3QZ5 - chains A and B; structure by X-ray diffraction, 2.50 A resolution.

Chain A:
Molecule: Co-type Nitrile Hydratase alpha subunit
Source organism: Pseudomonas putida
Amino-acid sequence (211 residues; numbered 1 to 211; the number before each row is that of its first residue):
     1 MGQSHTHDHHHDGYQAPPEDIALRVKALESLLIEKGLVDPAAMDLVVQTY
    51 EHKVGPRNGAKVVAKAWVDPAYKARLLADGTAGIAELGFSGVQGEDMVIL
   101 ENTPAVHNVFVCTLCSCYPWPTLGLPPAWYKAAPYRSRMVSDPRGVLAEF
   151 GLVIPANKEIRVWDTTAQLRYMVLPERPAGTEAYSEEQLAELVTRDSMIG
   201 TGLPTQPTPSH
Not modelled in the structure: 1-6, 208-211
Modified / non-standard residues: Cys-115 (3-sulfinoalanine; CSD); Cys-117 (3-sulfinoalanine; CSD)
Metal / ion sites: Co3+: Cys-112, Cys-115, Ser-116, Cys-117

Chain B:
Molecule: Co-type Nitrile Hydratase beta subunit
Source organism: Pseudomonas putida
Amino-acid sequence (219 residues; numbered 1 to 219; the number before each row is that of its first residue):
     1 MNGIHDTGGAHGYGPVYREPNEPVFRYDWEKTVMSLLPALLANGNFNLDE
    51 FRHSIERMGPAHYLEGTYYEHWLHVFENLLVEKGVLTATEVATGKAASGK
   101 TATPVLTPAIVDGLLSTGASAAREEGARARFAVGDKVRVLNKNPVGHTRM
   151 PRYTRGKVGTVVIDHGVFVTPDTAAHGKGEHPQHVYTVSFTSVELWGQDA
   201 SSPKDTIRVDLWDDYLEPA

How chain A and chain B interact:
Pairs across the interface (180):
  His-9(A) with Tyr-17(B)
  His-10(A) with Leu-64(B)
  His-11(A) with Tyr-13(B), hydrogen bond (side chain-backbone); Leu-64(B)
  Asp-12(A) with Tyr-17(B)
  Tyr-14(A) with Tyr-17(B); Arg-18(B); Glu-19(B); Glu-22(B), hydrogen bond; Arg-26(B)
  Gln-15(A) with Leu-64(B); Glu-65(B), hydrogen bond (side chain-backbone); Gly-66(B), hydrogen bond (side chain-backbone); Thr-67(B)
  Pro-17(A) with Tyr-27(B); Trp-29(B), hydrophobic; Glu-70(B)
  Pro-18(A) with Glu-70(B)
  Ile-21(A) with Trp-29(B); Leu-73(B), hydrophobic
  Ala-22(A) with Trp-29(B), hydrophobic
  Arg-24(A) with Leu-73(B); Glu-77(B), salt bridge
  Val-25(A) with Trp-29(B); Thr-32(B); Val-33(B), hydrophobic
  Leu-28(A) with Leu-73(B), hydrophobic; Phe-76(B), hydrophobic
  Glu-29(A) with Thr-32(B)
  Leu-31(A) with Leu-86(B), hydrophobic; Glu-90(B); Gly-94(B); Lys-95(B); Ala-96(B), hydrophobic
  Leu-32(A) with Leu-36(B), hydrophobic; Leu-80(B), hydrophobic
  Glu-34(A) with Lys-95(B), salt bridge; Ala-96(B), hydrogen bond (side chain-backbone); Gly-99(B); Lys-100(B), hydrogen bond (backbone-backbone)
  Lys-35(A) with Val-85(B); Leu-86(B); Glu-90(B), salt bridge; Ala-96(B); Gly-99(B); Lys-100(B); Thr-101(B), hydrogen bond (backbone-backbone); Ala-102(B), hydrogen bond (backbone-backbone)
  Gly-36(A) with Lys-100(B); Ala-102(B); Thr-103(B), hydrogen bond (backbone-backbone); Pro-104(B)
  Leu-37(A) with Asn-43(B), hydrogen bond (backbone-side chain); Asn-45(B); Val-85(B), hydrophobic; Pro-104(B)
  Val-38(A) with Leu-36(B), hydrophobic; Ala-39(B), hydrophobic; Leu-40(B), hydrophobic; Pro-104(B)
  Asp-39(A) with Pro-104(B); Leu-106(B); Thr-107(B); Pro-108(B)
  Ala-41(A) with Pro-108(B), hydrophobic
  Ala-42(A) with Leu-106(B); Thr-107(B); Pro-108(B); Val-111(B)
  Met-43(A) with Ser-35(B); Leu-36(B), hydrophobic
  Leu-45(A) with Pro-108(B); Val-111(B), hydrophobic
  Val-46(A) with Met-34(B), hydrophobic; Ser-35(B)
  Val-47(A) with Lys-31(B); Ser-35(B)
  Thr-49(A) with Leu-115(B)
  Tyr-50(A) with Val-24(B); Met-34(B), hydrophobic
  Glu-51(A) with Phe-25(B); Lys-31(B), salt bridge
  Ser-90(A) with Leu-115(B); Ser-116(B), hydrogen bond (side chain-backbone)
  Gly-91(A) with Leu-115(B); Ser-116(B), hydrogen bond (backbone-backbone); Thr-117(B)
  Val-92(A) with Leu-115(B), hydrogen bond (backbone-backbone); Gly-118(B)
  Gln-93(A) with Leu-48(B)
  Glu-95(A) with Gly-118(B); Ala-119(B), hydrogen bond (side chain-backbone); Ser-120(B)
  Asp-96(A) with Ser-120(B), hydrogen bond; Phe-168(B)
  Val-98(A) with His-165(B)
  Thr-113(A) with His-5(B); Thr-7(B), hydrogen bond (backbone-side chain); Tyr-153(B)
  Leu-114(A) with His-5(B); Asp-6(B); Arg-149(B)
  Cys-115(A) with Arg-52(B); Arg-149(B)
  Ser-116(A) with Tyr-68(B), hydrogen bond
  Cys-117(A) with Arg-52(B); Arg-149(B)
  Leu-125(A) with Val-24(B), hydrophobic; Phe-25(B), hydrophobic; Tyr-69(B)
  Pro-127(A) with Glu-22(B)
  Ala-128(A) with Glu-22(B), hydrogen bond (backbone-side chain)
  Trp-129(A) with Tyr-17(B); Arg-18(B)
  Lys-131(A) with Tyr-68(B)
  Ala-133(A) with Tyr-13(B), hydrophobic
  Pro-134(A) with Tyr-13(B); Gly-14(B); Pro-15(B)
  Tyr-135(A) with Val-16(B)
  Arg-136(A) with His-5(B), hydrogen bond (side chain-backbone); Thr-7(B); Tyr-63(B), hydrogen bond
  Ser-137(A) with Thr-7(B); Gly-9(B), hydrogen bond (backbone-backbone); Ala-10(B); Tyr-13(B)
  Arg-138(A) with Gly-14(B), hydrogen bond (side chain-backbone); Pro-15(B); Val-16(B)
  Val-140(A) with Gly-9(B); Tyr-153(B); Trp-196(B), hydrogen bond (backbone-side chain); Ile-207(B)
  Ser-141(A) with Trp-196(B)
  Arg-144(A) with Ser-202(B); Asp-205(B), salt bridge
  Val-146(A) with Val-16(B), hydrophobic
  Glu-149(A) with Pro-15(B); Val-16(B), hydrogen bond (side chain-backbone)
  Phe-150(A) with Val-16(B), hydrophobic; Arg-18(B)
  Ala-156(A) with Lys-204(B)
  Asn-157(A) with Lys-204(B), hydrogen bond (backbone-side chain)
  Glu-159(A) with Lys-204(B); Thr-206(B), hydrogen bond
  Ile-160(A) with Asp-205(B); Thr-206(B), hydrogen bond (backbone-backbone)
  Arg-161(A) with Thr-206(B); Arg-208(B)
  Val-162(A) with Thr-206(B), hydrogen bond (backbone-backbone); Ile-207(B); Arg-208(B), hydrogen bond (backbone-backbone)
  Trp-163(A) with Thr-187(B); Arg-208(B)
  Asp-164(A) with Tyr-153(B), hydrogen bond; Arg-208(B), hydrogen bond (backbone-backbone); Asp-210(B)
  Thr-165(A) with Arg-149(B)
  Thr-166(A) with Arg-149(B), hydrogen bond (backbone-side chain); Pro-151(B); Val-209(B); Asp-210(B), hydrogen bond (side chain-backbone); Trp-212(B)
  Ala-167(A) with Val-185(B), hydrophobic; Asp-210(B); Trp-212(B), hydrophobic
  Gln-168(A) with Ala-121(B); Phe-168(B); Val-169(B), hydrogen bond (side chain-backbone); Trp-212(B)
  Leu-169(A) with His-165(B); Phe-168(B), hydrophobic; Asp-210(B)
  Arg-170(A) with Arg-52(B)
  Tyr-171(A) with His-165(B); Thr-187(B), hydrogen bond; Asp-210(B), hydrogen bond
  Asp-196(A) with Arg-18(B), salt bridge
  Thr-201(A) with Arg-18(B)
Also at the interface, not in a pair above, chain A (84 interface residues in all): Gly-13, Ala-16, Ala-27, Cys-112, Trp-120, Pro-143, Lys-158
Also at the interface, not in a pair above, chain B (94 interface residues in all): Gly-8, Gly-12, Pro-38, Trp-72, Val-91, Leu-114, Ala-122, Ile-163, Pro-171, Ala-200, Leu-211

In short:
Chain A and chain B form an interface of 84 and 94 residues respectively, with 36 hydrogen bonds and 6 salt
bridges. Among the polar pairs are Arg-24(A)/Glu-77(B), Glu-34(A)/Lys-95(B) and Lys-35(A)/Glu-90(B).
Cys-112(A), Cys-115(A), Ser-116(A) and Cys-117(A) coordinate Co3+.
Chain A is Co-type Nitrile Hydratase alpha subunit and chain B is Co-type Nitrile Hydratase beta subunit, both
from Pseudomonas putida; the structure, Crystal Structure of Co-type Nitrile Hydratase alpha-E168Q from
Pseudomonas putida, was determined by X-ray diffraction (same publication as 3QXE, 3QYG, 3QYH and 3QZ9).
